PDB entry 2ZGX | X-ray diffraction, 1.80 A resolution | chains L and H of the 3 polymer chains in the assembly

== Chain L ==
Molecule: Thrombin Light Chain
Organism: Homo sapiens
Notes: EC 3.4.21.5
UniProtKB: P00734 (THRB_HUMAN); residues 1-14 here correspond to UniProt positions 336-349 (UniProt number = residue number + 335)
Sequence (36 residues; row label = number of the first residue in the row; a row labelled like 14A-14N holds insertion residues (14A, then the next letters in order)):
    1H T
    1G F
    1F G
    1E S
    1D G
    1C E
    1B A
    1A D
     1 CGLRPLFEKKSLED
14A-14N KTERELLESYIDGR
Disordered / not traced: 1H, 1G, 1F, 1E, 1D, 1C, 14L-14N
Curated features (UniProtKB/Swiss-Prot):
  - site: Arg14N (Cleavage)

== Chain H ==
Molecule: Thrombin heavy chain
Organism: Homo sapiens
Notes: EC 3.4.21.5
UniProtKB: P00734 (THRB_HUMAN); the construct lacks a stretch of the UniProt sequence and is renumbered around it, so the offset changes along the chain: 16-36 = UniProt 364-384; 37-60 = UniProt 386-409; 61-77 = UniProt 419-435; 78-97 = UniProt 437-456; 7 more segments
Sequence (259 residues; numbered 16 to 247 plus 28 insertion-coded residues; 1 number in that range is skipped by the numbering (no residue carries it; nothing is unmodelled there); the number before each row is that of its first residue; a row labelled like 60A-60I holds insertion residues (60A, then the next letters in order)):
    16 IVEGSDAEIGMSPWQVMLFRK
   36A S
    37 PQELLCGASLISDRWVLTAAHCLL
60A-60I YPPWDKNFT
    61 ENDLLVRIGKHSRTRYE
   77A R
    78 NIEKISMLEKIYIHPRYNWR
   97A E
    98 NLDRDIALMKLKKPVAFSDYIHPVCLPDRETA
129A-129C ASL
   130 LQAGYKGRVTGWGNLKETWT
149A-149E ANVGK
   150 GQPSVLQVVNLPIVERPVCKDSTRIRITDNMFCAG
  184A Y
   185 KP
186A-186D DEGK
   187 RGDACEGDSGGPFVMKSP
204A-204B FN
   205 NRWYQMGIVSWGE
   219 GCD
  221A R
   222 DGKYGFYTHVFRLKKWIQKVIDQFGE
Disordered / not traced: 147-149, 149A-149E, 247
Curated features (UniProtKB/Swiss-Prot):
  - region: Ala183 to Val200 (High affinity receptor-binding region which is also known as the TP508 peptide)
  - active site (Charge relay system): His57, Asp102, Ser195
  - glycosylation: Asn60G (N-linked (GlcNAc...) (complex) asparagine)
Cystine bridges: Cys42-Cys58, Cys168-Cys182, Cys191-Cys220
Small-molecule neighbours: 29U (1-[(2R)-2-aminobutanoyl]-N-(4-carbamimidoylbenzyl)-L-prolinamide): His57, Tyr60A, Trp60D, Leu99, Ile174, Asp189, Ala190, Cys191, Glu192, Ser195, Val213, Ser214, Trp215, Gly216, Glu217, Gly219, Cys220, Gly226, Phe227

== Interface between chain L and chain H ==
Inter-chain disulfides: Cys1(L)-Cys122(H)
Contacting residue pairs - 59 pairs, chain L then chain H:
  Cys1(L) - Pro120(H)
  Cys1(L) - Val121(H)
  Cys1(L) - Cys122(H)  disulfide
  Cys1(L) - Arg206(H)  hydrogen bond (backbone-side chain)
  Asp1A(L) - His119(H)  hydrogen bond (backbone-side chain)
  Asp1A(L) - Arg206(H)
  Ala1B(L) - Arg206(H)  hydrogen bond (backbone-side chain)
  Gly2(L) - Trp29(H)
  Gly2(L) - Pro120(H)  hydrogen bond (backbone-backbone)
  Gly2(L) - Val121(H)
  Gly2(L) - Cys122(H)
  Gly2(L) - Arg206(H)
  Gly2(L) - Trp207(H)  hydrogen bond (backbone-backbone)
  Leu3(L) - His119(H)  hydrogen bond (backbone-side chain)
  Leu3(L) - Asn205(H)
  Leu3(L) - Arg206(H)
  Arg4(L) - Gly25(H)
  Arg4(L) - Met26(H)  hydrogen bond (side chain-backbone)
  Arg4(L) - Pro28(H)
  Arg4(L) - Trp29(H)
  Arg4(L) - Arg137(H)
  Arg4(L) - Trp207(H)
  Pro5(L) - Ser115(H)
  Pro5(L) - Asp116(H)
  Pro5(L) - His119(H)
  Leu6(L) - Asp116(H)
  Phe7(L) - Glu23(H)
  Phe7(L) - Ile24(H)
  Phe7(L) - Gly25(H)
  Phe7(L) - Met26(H)
  Glu8(L) - Lys202(H)  salt bridge
  Glu8(L) - Asn205(H)
  Glu8(L) - Trp207(H)  hydrogen bond
  Lys9(L) - His119(H)
  Asp14(L) - Glu23(H)
  Asp14(L) - Met26(H)
  Asp14(L) - Arg137(H)  salt bridge
  Lys14A(L) - Glu23(H)  hydrogen bond (backbone-side chain)
  Thr14B(L) - Arg137(H)  hydrogen bond
  Thr14B(L) - Asn159(H)  hydrogen bond
  Glu14C(L) - Arg137(H)
  Glu14C(L) - Lys202(H)  salt bridge
  Glu14E(L) - Lys135(H)  salt bridge
  Glu14E(L) - Asn159(H)  hydrogen bond
  Glu14E(L) - Tyr184A(H)  hydrogen bond
  Leu14F(L) - Lys135(H)
  Leu14F(L) - Gly136(H)
  Leu14F(L) - Asn159(H)
  Leu14F(L) - Trp207(H)  hydrophobic
  Leu14G(L) - Pro204(H)  hydrophobic
  Ser14I(L) - Gly133(H)
  Ser14I(L) - Tyr134(H)
  Ser14I(L) - Lys135(H)  hydrogen bond (side chain-backbone)
  Tyr14J(L) - Tyr134(H)  hydrophobic
  Tyr14J(L) - Lys135(H)  hydrogen bond (side chain-backbone)
  Tyr14J(L) - Met201(H)
  Tyr14J(L) - Lys202(H)  hydrogen bond (side chain-backbone)
  Tyr14J(L) - Pro204(H)
  Ile14K(L) - Tyr134(H)  hydrogen bond (backbone-side chain)
Interface residues without a listed pair, chain H (27 interface residues in all): Tyr117, Lys186D

== Overview ==
Chain L and chain H form an interface of 21 and 27 residues respectively, with 1 disulfide bond, 17 hydrogen
bonds and 4 salt bridges. Polar pairs include Glu8(L)-Lys202(H), Glu14E(L)-Lys135(H) and Asp14(L)-Arg137(H).
Chain H binds compound 29U.
Chain L is Thrombin Light Chain and chain H is Thrombin heavy chain, both from Homo sapiens; the structure,
Thrombin Inhibition, was determined by X-ray diffraction, deposited together with 2ZC9, 2ZDA, 2ZFP, 2ZO3,
3DHK, 3DUX and 3F68.
